Entry 7NJK (electron microscopy, 2.52 A resolution); this record covers chains a and d of the 20 polymer chains in the assembly.

[Chain a]
Name: ATP synthase subunit a
From: Mycolicibacterium smegmatis (strain ATCC 700084 / mc(2)155)
Reference sequence: A0R206 (A0R206_MYCS2); residues 1-252 here = UniProt positions 1-252
Chain sequence (252 residues; each row starts with the number of its first residue):
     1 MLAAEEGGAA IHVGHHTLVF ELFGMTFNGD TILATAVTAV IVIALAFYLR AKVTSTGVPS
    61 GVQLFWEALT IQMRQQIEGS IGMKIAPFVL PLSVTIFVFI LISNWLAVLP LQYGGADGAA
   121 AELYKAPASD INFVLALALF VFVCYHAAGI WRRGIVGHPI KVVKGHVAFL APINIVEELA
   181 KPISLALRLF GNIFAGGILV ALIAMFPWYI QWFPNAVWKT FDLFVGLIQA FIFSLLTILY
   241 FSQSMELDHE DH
Disordered / not traced: 1-9, 248-252
What the authors report for this chain:
  - catalytic residues: Arg-188
  - catalytic residues: His-12, His-15, His-16, Asp-30, Asn-104, Gln-112, Asp-117, Glu-122, Lys-125, His-146, Arg-153, Lys-161, His-166, Asn-174, Glu-177, Glu-178, Lys-181, Ser-184, Lys-219, Asp-222, Gln-229, Tyr-240 (proposed by the authors, not directly observed)

[Chain d]
Name: ATP synthase subunit b-delta
From: Mycolicibacterium smegmatis (strain ATCC 700084 / mc(2)155)
Reference sequence: A0R203 (ATPFD_MYCS2); numbering as in UniProt (aligned over 1-445)
Chain sequence (445 residues; each row starts with the number of its first residue):
     1 MSIFIGQLIG FAVIAFIIVK WVVPPVRTLM RNQQEAVRAA LAESAEAAKK LADADAMHAK
    61 ALADAKAESE KVTEEAKQDS ERIAAQLSEQ AGSEAERIKA QGAQQIQLMR QQLIRQLRTG
   121 LGAEAVNKAA EIVRAHVADP QAQSATVDRF LSELEQMAPS SVVIDTAATS RLRAASRQSL
   181 AALVEKFDSV AGGLDADGLT NLADELASVA KLLLSETALN KHLAEPTDDS APKVRLLERL
   241 LSDKVSATTL DLLRTAVSNR WSTESNLIDA VEHTARLALL KRAEIAGEVD EVEEQLFRFG
   301 RVLDAEPRLS ALLSDYTTPA EGRVALLDKA LTGRPGVNQT AAALLSQTVG LLRGERADEA
   361 VIDLAELAVS RRGEVVAHVS AAAELSDAQR TRLTEVLSRI YGRPVSVQLH VDPELLGGLS
   421 ITVGDEVIDG SIASRLAAAQ TGLPD
Disordered / not traced: 163-168, 445
What the authors report for this chain:
  - conformationally variable residues (domain motion): Gln-34 to Leu-41

[How chain a and chain d interact]
Contacting residue pairs (34; chain a residue first):
  Thr-56(a) / Leu-41(d)
  Val-58(a) / Arg-38(d)
  Pro-59(a) / Gln-34(d)  hydrogen bond (backbone-side chain)
  Pro-59(a) / Val-37(d)
  Ser-60(a) / Gln-34(d)
  Leu-64(a) / Met-30(d)
  Leu-64(a) / Gln-33(d)
  Leu-64(a) / Gln-34(d)
  Val-108(a) / Phe-11(d)
  Pro-110(a) / Gln-7(d)
  Pro-110(a) / Phe-11(d)  hydrophobic
  Leu-111(a) / Gln-7(d)  hydrogen bond (backbone-side chain)
  Gln-112(a) / Phe-4(d)
  Gln-112(a) / Gln-7(d)  hydrogen bond (backbone-side chain)
  Tyr-113(a) / Ile-3(d)
  Tyr-113(a) / Phe-4(d)  hydrophobic
  Gly-114(a) / Met-1(d)
  Gly-114(a) / Ile-3(d)
  Ala-120(a) / Ile-3(d)  hydrophobic
  Ala-204(a) / Ile-3(d)
  Trp-208(a) / Ser-2(d)
  Trp-208(a) / Gly-6(d)
  Trp-208(a) / Ile-9(d)  hydrophobic
  Gln-211(a) / Ile-3(d)  hydrogen bond (side chain-backbone)
  Gln-211(a) / Gln-7(d)
  Trp-212(a) / Gly-6(d)
  Trp-212(a) / Ile-9(d)  hydrophobic
  Trp-212(a) / Gly-10(d)
  Asn-215(a) / Gln-7(d)
  Ala-216(a) / Gly-10(d)
  Ala-216(a) / Val-13(d)  hydrophobic
  Ala-216(a) / Ile-14(d)
  Lys-219(a) / Ile-14(d)
  Thr-220(a) / Ile-14(d)
Other interface residues (no listed pair), chain a (24 interface residues in all): Ser-55, Gly-61, Leu-109, Leu-223
Other interface residues (no listed pair), chain d (19 interface residues in all): Ile-5, Leu-8
From the paper, about this interface:
  - interface residues, chain d: Gln-7(d)

[In short]
24 residues of chain a and 19 residues of chain d are in contact, with 4 hydrogen bonds. Polar pairs include
Pro-59(a)/Gln-34(d), Leu-111(a)/Gln-7(d) and Gln-112(a)/Gln-7(d). From the paper: catalytic residues
Arg-188(a), His-12(a) and His-15(a) among others; the interface residue Gln-7(d).
Chain a is ATP synthase subunit a and chain d is ATP synthase subunit b-delta, both from Mycolicibacterium
smegmatis (strain ATCC 700084 / mc(2)155); the structure, Mycobacterium smegmatis ATP synthase state 1a, was
determined by electron microscopy (same publication as 7NJL, 7NJM, 7NJN, 7NJO, 7NJP, 7NJQ and 20 further
entries).
